Entry 8FE4 (electron microscopy, 9.80 A resolution (very low resolution: no residue pairs are listed; an interface is given only as per-side residue counts)); this record covers chains A and B of the 12 polymer chains in the assembly.

[Chain A]
Name: Envelope protein E
Organism: Dengue virus type 2
UniProtKB: A0A481XTV0 (A0A481XTV0_9FLAV); residues 1-394 here correspond to UniProt positions 281-674 (UniProt number = residue number + 280)
Chain sequence (394 residues; each row starts with the number of its first residue):
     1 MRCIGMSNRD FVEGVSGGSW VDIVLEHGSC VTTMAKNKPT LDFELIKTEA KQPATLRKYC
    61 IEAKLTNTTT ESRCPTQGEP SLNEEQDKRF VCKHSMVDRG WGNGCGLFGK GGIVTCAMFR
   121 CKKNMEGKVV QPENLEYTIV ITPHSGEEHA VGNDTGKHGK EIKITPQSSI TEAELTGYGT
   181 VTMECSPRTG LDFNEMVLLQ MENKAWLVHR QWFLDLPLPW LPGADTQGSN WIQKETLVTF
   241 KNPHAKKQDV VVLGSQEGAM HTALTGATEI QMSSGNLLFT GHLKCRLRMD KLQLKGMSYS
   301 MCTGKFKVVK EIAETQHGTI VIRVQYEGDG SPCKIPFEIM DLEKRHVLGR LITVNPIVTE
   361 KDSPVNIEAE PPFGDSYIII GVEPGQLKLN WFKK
Unresolved in the structure: 151-155, 190, 194, 327

[Chain B]
Name: prM protein
Organism: Dengue virus type 2
UniProtKB: A0A481XTV0 (A0A481XTV0_9FLAV); residues 1-81 here correspond to UniProt positions 115-195 (UniProt number = residue number + 114)
Chain sequence (81 residues; each row starts with the number of its first residue):
     1 FHLTTRNGEP HMIVSRQEKG KSLLFKTEDG VNMCTLMAMD LGELCEDTIT YKCPLLRQNE
    61 PEDIDCWCNS TSTWVTYGTC T
Unresolved in the structure: 39
What the authors report for this chain:
  - mutagenesis - K26A: unchanged binding to prM13
  - mutagenesis - K26A: abolished binding to prM12
  - mutagenesis - K26A: abolished binding to prM22

[Interface between chain A and chain B]
At this resolution (10 A) residue pairs are not listed: 13 residues of chain A and 13 of chain B lie at the interface.

[In short]
The chain A/chain B interface involves 13 residues from each chain. The paper reports that K26A of chain B
abolishes binding to prM12; K26A of chain B abolishes binding to prM22.
Here chain A is Envelope protein E and chain B is prM protein, both from Dengue virus type 2. Entry 8FE4
(Structure of dengue virus (DENV2) in complex with prM13, an anti-PrM monoclonal antibody) was determined by
electron microscopy.
